Entry 7ECV (electron microscopy, 3.43 A resolution); this record covers chains A and M of the 12 polymer chains in the assembly.

[Chain A]
Protein: Type I-F CRISPR-associated protein Csy1
Source organism: Pseudomonas aeruginosa
Reference sequence: A0A3A8DDU9 (A0A3A8DDU9_PSEAI); numbering as in UniProt (aligned over 1-434)
Chain sequence (434 residues; each row starts with the number of its first residue):
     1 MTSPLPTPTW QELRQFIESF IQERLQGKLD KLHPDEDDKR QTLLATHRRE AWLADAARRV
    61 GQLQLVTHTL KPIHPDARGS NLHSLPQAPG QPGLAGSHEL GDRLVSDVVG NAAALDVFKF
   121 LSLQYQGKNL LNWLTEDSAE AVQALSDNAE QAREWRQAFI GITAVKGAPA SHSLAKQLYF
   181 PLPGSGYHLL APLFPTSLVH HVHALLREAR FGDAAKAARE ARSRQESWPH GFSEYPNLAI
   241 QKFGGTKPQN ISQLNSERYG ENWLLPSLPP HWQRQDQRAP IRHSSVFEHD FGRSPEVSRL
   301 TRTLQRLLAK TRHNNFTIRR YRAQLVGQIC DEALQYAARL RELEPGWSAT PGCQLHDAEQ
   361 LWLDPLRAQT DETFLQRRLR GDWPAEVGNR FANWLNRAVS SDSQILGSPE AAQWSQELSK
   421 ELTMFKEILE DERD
Unresolved in the structure: 1-10
Reported in the primary citation:
  - mutagenesis - K247E, N250D: abolished binding to dsDNASP
  - mutagenesis - K247E, N250D: abolished binding to dsDNANS

[Chain M]
Molecule: 60-nt RNA strand
Source organism: Pseudomonas aeruginosa
Sequence (60 nucleotides; each row starts with the number of its first residue):
     1 CUAAGAAAUU CACGGCGGGC UUGAUGUCCG CGUCUACCUG GUUCACUGCC GUGUAGGCAG

[How chain A and chain M interact]
Residue-residue contacts (14; chain A residue first):
  Ser173(A) - G5(M)  hydrogen bond to the base
  Leu174(A) - G5(M)  base contact
  Lys176(A) - A3(M)  phosphate contact
  Lys176(A) - A4(M)  salt bridge to the phosphate
  Lys176(A) - G5(M)  base contact
  Gln177(A) - A4(M)  base contact
  Leu178(A) - U2(M)  sugar contact
  Leu178(A) - A3(M)  sugar contact
  Leu178(A) - A4(M)  sugar contact
  Tyr179(A) - C1(M)  base contact
  Tyr179(A) - U2(M)  hydrogen bond to the phosphate
  Pro192(A) - A3(M)  base contact
  Leu193(A) - A3(M)  hydrogen bond to the base
  Phe374(A) - G41(M)  hydrogen bond to the base
Also at the interface, not in a pair above, chain A (12 interface residues in all): Tyr187, Phe194, Pro195
Also at the interface, not in a pair above, chain M (7 interface residues in all): A6

[Overview]
Chain A and chain M form an interface of 12 and 7 residues respectively; the contacts include 4 hydrogen bonds
and 1 salt bridge. Among the polar pairs are Ser173(A)-G5(M), Leu193(A)-A3(M) and Phe374(A)-G41(M). From the
paper: K247E and N250D of chain A abolish binding to dsDNASP; K247E and N250D of chain A abolish binding to
dsDNANS.
Here chain A is Type I-F CRISPR-associated protein Csy1 and chain M is a 60-nt RNA strand, both from
Pseudomonas aeruginosa. Entry 7ECV (The Csy-AcrIF14 complex) was determined by electron microscopy (same
publication as 7DU0 and 7ECW).
